8UOX - chains C1 and E1 of the 204 polymer chains in the assembly; structure by electron microscopy, 4.60 A resolution (low resolution: residue-level contacts below are approximate; hydrogen-bond / salt-bridge calls are withheld).

Chain C1:
Protein: Flagellar motor switch protein FliM
Source organism: Salmonella enterica subsp. enterica serovar Typhimurium
Reference sequence: P26418 (FLIM_SALTY); numbering as in UniProt (aligned over 1-334)
Sequence (334 residues; each row starts with the number of its first residue):
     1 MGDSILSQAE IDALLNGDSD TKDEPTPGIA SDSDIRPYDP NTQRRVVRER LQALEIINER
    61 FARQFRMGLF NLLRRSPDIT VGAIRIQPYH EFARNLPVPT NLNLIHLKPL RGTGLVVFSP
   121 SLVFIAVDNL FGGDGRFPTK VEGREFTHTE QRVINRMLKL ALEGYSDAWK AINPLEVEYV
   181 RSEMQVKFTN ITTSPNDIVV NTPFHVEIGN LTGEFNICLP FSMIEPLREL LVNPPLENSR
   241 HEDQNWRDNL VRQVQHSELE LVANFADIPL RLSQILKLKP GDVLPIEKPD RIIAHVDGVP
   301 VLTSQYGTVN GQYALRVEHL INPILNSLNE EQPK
Not modelled in the structure: 1-33, 324-334
UniProt features mapped onto this chain:
  - mutagenesis: Asn155 (N155E: Altered motor bias with clockwise rotation, partially suppresses a yhjH disruption), Leu160 (L160D: Altered motor bias with clockwise rotation, partially suppresses a yhjH disruption)

Chain E1:
Protein: Flagellar motor switch protein FliN
Source organism: Salmonella enterica subsp. enterica serovar Typhimurium
Reference sequence: P26419 (FLIN_SALTY); residues 1-137 here = UniProt positions 1-137
Sequence (137 residues; numbered 1 to 137; the number before each row is that of its first residue):
     1 MSDMNNPSDE NTGALDDLWA DALNEQKATT TKSAADAVFQ QLGGGDVSGA MQDIDLIMDI
    61 PVKLTVELGR TRMTIKELLR LTQGSVVALD GLAGEPLDIL INGYLIAQGE VVVVADKYGV
   121 RITDIITPSE RMRRLSR
Not modelled in the structure: 1-54, 136-137

How chain C1 and chain E1 interact:
Residue-residue contacts (20; chain C1 residue first):
  Asp34(C1) with Val113(E1); Val114(E1); Ala115(E1)
  Ile35(C1) with Val114(E1)
  Arg36(C1) with Val112(E1); Val113(E1); Val114(E1); Ala115(E1); Asp116(E1)
  Pro37(C1) with Val112(E1)
  Tyr38(C1) with Val111(E1); Val112(E1); Val113(E1); Tyr118(E1)
  Thr193(C1) with Gln83(E1); Gly84(E1)
  Ile275(C1) with Ile60(E1)
  Leu276(C1) with Asp55(E1); Ile57(E1)
  Lys279(C1) with Asp55(E1)
Other interface residues (no listed pair), chain C1 (11 interface residues in all): Arg44, Lys277

Overview:
11 residues of chain C1 face 12 of chain E1 across their interface. UniProt lists 2 mutagenesis sites on chain
C1.
Here chain C1 is Flagellar motor switch protein FliM and chain E1 is Flagellar motor switch protein FliN, both
from Salmonella enterica subsp. enterica serovar Typhimurium. Entry 8UOX (Cryo-EM structure of a
Counterclockwise locked form of the Salmonella enterica Typhimurium flagellar C-ring, with C34 ...) was
determined by electron microscopy (same publication as 8UCS, 8UMD, 8UMX and 8UPL).
